9FFV - chains A and B of the 6 polymer chains in the assembly; structure by electron microscopy, 2.80 A resolution.

== Chain A ==
Name: Gamma-aminobutyric acid receptor subunit alpha-1
From: Homo sapiens
Reference sequence: P14867 (GBRA1_HUMAN); residues 5-429 here correspond to UniProt positions 32-456 (UniProt number = residue number + 27)
Chain sequence (411 residues; numbered -52 to 429; 71 numbers in that range are skipped by the numbering (no residue carries them; nothing is unmodelled there); the number before each row is that of its first residue; numbers below 1 keep their minus sign (Met-52 is residue -52)):
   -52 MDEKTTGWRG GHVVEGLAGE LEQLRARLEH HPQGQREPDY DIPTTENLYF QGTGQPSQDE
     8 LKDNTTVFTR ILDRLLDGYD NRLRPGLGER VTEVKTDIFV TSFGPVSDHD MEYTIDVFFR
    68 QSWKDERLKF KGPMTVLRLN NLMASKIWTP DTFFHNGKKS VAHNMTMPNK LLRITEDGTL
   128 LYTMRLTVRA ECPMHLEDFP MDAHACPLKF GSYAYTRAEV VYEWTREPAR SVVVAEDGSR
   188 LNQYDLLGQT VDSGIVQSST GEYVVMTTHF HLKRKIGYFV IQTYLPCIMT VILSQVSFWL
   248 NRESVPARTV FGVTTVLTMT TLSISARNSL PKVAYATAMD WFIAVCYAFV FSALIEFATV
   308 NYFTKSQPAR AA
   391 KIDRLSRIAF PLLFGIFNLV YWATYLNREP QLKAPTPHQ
Unresolved in the structure: -52 to 9, 419-429
Differences from the reference sequence: initiating methionine (-52); expression tag (-51 to 4); linker (313-319)
Curated features (UniProtKB/Swiss-Prot):
  - binding site (4-aminobutanoate): Arg67, Thr130
  - binding site (3alpha-hydroxy-5alpha-pregnan-11,20-dione): Trp246
  - glycosylation (N-linked (GlcNAc...) asparagine): Asn11, Asn111
Disulfide bonds: Cys139-Cys153
Covalently attached groups: glycan linked to Asn111

== Chain B ==
Name: Gamma-aminobutyric acid receptor subunit beta-3
From: Homo sapiens
Reference sequence: P28472 (GBRB3_HUMAN); residues 1-448 here correspond to UniProt positions 26-473 (UniProt number = residue number + 25)
Chain sequence (395 residues; each row starts with the number of its first residue; note: 107 numbers in that range are skipped by the numbering (no residue carries them; nothing is unmodelled there); numbers below 1 keep their minus sign (Met-53 is residue -53)):
   -53 MDEKTTGWRG GHVVEGLAGE LEQLRARLEH HPQGQREPDY DIPTTENLYF QGTGQSVNDP
     7 GNMSFVKETV DKLLKGYDIR LRPDFGGPPV CVGMNIDIAS IDMVSEVNMD YTLTMYFQQY
    67 WRDKRLAYSG IPLNLTLDNR VADQLWVPDT YFLNDKKSFV HGVTVKNRMI RLHPDGTVLY
   127 GLRITTTAAC MMDLRRYPLD EQNCTLEIES YGYTTDDIEF YWRGGDKAVT GVERIELPQF
   187 SIVEHRLVSR NVVFATGAYP RLSLSFRLKR NIGYFILQTY MPSILITILS WVSFWINYDA
   247 SAARVALGIT TVLTMTTINT HLRETLPKIP YVKAIDMYLM GCFVFVFLAL LEYAFVNYIF
   307 FSQPARAA
   422 AIDRWSRIVF PFTFSLFNLV YWLYYVN
Unresolved in the structure: -53 to 7, 448
Differences from the reference sequence: initiating methionine (-53); expression tag (-52 to 0); linker (308-314)
Curated features (UniProtKB/Swiss-Prot):
  - binding site (benzamidine): Asp95 to Tyr97, Glu155 to Tyr157, Phe200
  - binding site (4-aminobutanoate): Tyr97, Glu155, Tyr157, Thr202
  - binding site (histamine): Tyr97, Ser156, Tyr157, Thr202
  - glycosylation (N-linked (GlcNAc...) asparagine): Asn8, Asn80, Asn149
Disulfide bonds: Cys136-Cys150
Covalently attached groups: N-acetylglucosamine (NAG) linked to Asn80; glycan linked to Asn149

== Chain A / chain B interface ==
Pairs across the interface (82):
  Phe15(A) with Leu27(B), hydrophobic; Phe31(B), hydrophobic
  Thr16(A) with Asp24(B)
  Leu19(A) with Arg26(B)
  Asp20(A) with Arg26(B), salt bridge
  Phe65(A) with Tyr97(B); Tyr157(B), hydrophobic
  Arg85(A) with Asp95(B), salt bridge; Gly158(B), hydrogen bond (side chain-backbone); Tyr159(B); Asp163(B), salt bridge
  Asn87(A) with Arg26(B)
  His110(A) with Lys102(B)
  Met112(A) with Thr96(B); Tyr97(B); Phe98(B), hydrophobic; Ser104(B); Phe105(B); Val106(B), hydrophobic; Ile130(B), hydrophobic
  Thr113(A) with Thr96(B), hydrogen bond (backbone-backbone)
  Met114(A) with Asp95(B); Thr96(B); Tyr157(B), hydrophobic
  Asn116(A) with Tyr97(B); Tyr157(B), hydrogen bond (backbone-side chain)
  Lys117(A) with Tyr157(B)
  Leu118(A) with Tyr157(B), hydrophobic
  Thr130(A) with Tyr157(B), hydrogen bond
  Met131(A) with Tyr157(B)
  Arg132(A) with Tyr97(B); Phe98(B), hydrogen bond (side chain-backbone); Leu99(B), hydrogen bond (side chain-backbone); Asp101(B), hydrogen bond (side chain-backbone); Tyr157(B)
  Asp184(A) with Met137(B)
  Ser186(A) with Met137(B)
  Arg187(A) with Met55(B); Met137(B)
  Asn189(A) with Glu52(B), hydrogen bond (side chain-backbone); Val53(B), hydrogen bond (side chain-backbone); Met55(B); Pro276(B); Tyr277(B)
  Gln190(A) with Pro276(B)
  Gly224(A) with Val278(B)
  Tyr225(A) with Arg269(B); Pro276(B); Tyr277(B)
  Ile228(A) with Met283(B), hydrophobic; Met286(B), hydrophobic
  Gln229(A) with Asn265(B); Arg269(B)
  Thr230(A) with Arg269(B)
  Leu232(A) with Met286(B), hydrophobic
  Met236(A) with Met286(B), hydrophobic; Phe289(B), hydrophobic; Val290(B), hydrophobic; Phe293(B)
  Leu240(A) with Phe293(B), hydrophobic; Leu296(B), hydrophobic
  Val243(A) with Leu297(B), hydrophobic; Ala300(B), hydrophobic
  Trp246(A) with Tyr304(B)
  Leu247(A) with Asn303(B)
  Asn248(A) with Asn303(B), hydrogen bond
  Ser251(A) with Ser247(B), hydrogen bond
  Ala254(A) with Ser247(B); Val251(B)
  Phe258(A) with Val251(B), hydrophobic; Leu296(B), hydrophobic
  Thr261(A) with Ile255(B)
  Thr262(A) with Ile255(B)
  Leu264(A) with Leu259(B), hydrophobic
  Thr265(A) with Leu259(B); Thr262(B)
  Thr268(A) with Thr262(B)
  Leu269(A) with Thr262(B)
  Ser272(A) with Thr266(B); Arg269(B)
  Ala273(A) with Arg269(B)
  Ser276(A) with Arg269(B)
Interface residues without a listed pair, chain A (57 interface residues in all): Thr12, Pro52, Asp63, Arg120, Thr134, Lys222, Pro233, Ile239, Pro253, Val257, Arg397
Interface residues without a listed pair, chain B (55 interface residues in all): Asn54, Pro94, Leu128, Ala135, Tyr205, Ala248, Ala252, Val258, Ile275, Lys279, Asp282

== In short ==
57 residues of chain A and 55 residues of chain B are in contact; the contacts include 11 hydrogen bonds and 3
salt bridges. Polar pairs include Asp20(A)-Arg26(B), Arg85(A)-Asp95(B) and Arg85(A)-Asp163(B). Covalently
linked N-acetylglucosamine: at Asn111(A). N-acetylglucosamine is covalently linked to Asn80(B).
Chain A is Gamma-aminobutyric acid receptor subunit alpha-1 and chain B is Gamma-aminobutyric acid receptor
subunit beta-3, both from Homo sapiens; the structure, Cryo-EM structure of the alpha1beta3gamma2 GABA(A)
receptor in complex with Nb38 in the long-lived symmetric resting ..., was determined by electron microscopy.
